7T9H - chains A and B; structure by X-ray diffraction, 2.53 A resolution.

Chain A (and B):
Protein: Integrase
From: Human immunodeficiency virus 1
Notes: chain B of this document is another copy of the same molecule, construct and numbering; everything in this record applies to it too
UniProt: Q76353 (Q76353_9HIV1); residues 47-212 here = UniProt positions 47-212
Amino-acid sequence (166 residues; row label = number of the first residue in the row):
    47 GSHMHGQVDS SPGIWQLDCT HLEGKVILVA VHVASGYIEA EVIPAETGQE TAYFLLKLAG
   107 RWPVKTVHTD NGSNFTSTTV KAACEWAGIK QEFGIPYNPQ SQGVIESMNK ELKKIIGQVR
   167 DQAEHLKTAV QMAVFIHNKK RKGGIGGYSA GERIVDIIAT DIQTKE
Disordered / not traced: 47-52, 210-212 (chain B: 47-56, 142-148, 188-193, 209-212)
Construct notes: conflict Ser48 (Glu in Q76353), His49 (Ala in Q76353), Ser56 (Cys in Q76353), Glu131 (Trp in Q76353), Lys185 (Phe in Q76353)
Bound ions: Mg2+: Asp64, Asp116
Small-molecule neighbours:
  - Compound-15 (GE7; (2S)-tert-butoxy[2-methyl-4-(4-methylphenyl)quinolin-3-yl]acetic acid), molecule 1: Gln95, Ala98, Tyr99, Leu102, Thr124, Thr125, Ala128, Ala129, Trp132
  - Compound-15 (GE7), molecule 2: Gln168, Ala169, Glu170, His171, Thr174, Met178

How chain A and chain B interact:
Pairs across the interface - 44 pairs, chain A then chain B:
  Tyr83(A) with Arg107(B)
  Glu85(A) with Arg107(B), salt bridge
  Glu87(A) with Tyr99(B), hydrogen bond; Lys103(B), salt bridge
  Gln95(A) with His171(B)
  Tyr99(A) with Glu87(B), hydrogen bond; Lys173(B); Thr174(B); Gln177(B), hydrogen bond
  Leu102(A) with Thr174(B)
  Lys103(A) with Glu87(B), salt bridge; Gln177(B)
  Ala105(A) with Phe181(B); Lys185(B), hydrogen bond (backbone-side chain)
  Gly106(A) with Phe181(B); Asn184(B), hydrogen bond (backbone-side chain)
  Arg107(A) with Tyr83(B); Glu85(B), salt bridge; Arg107(B)
  Trp108(A) with Trp108(B), hydrophobic; Lys185(B), hydrogen bond (backbone-side chain)
  Trp132(A) with Met178(B), hydrophobic; Phe181(B), hydrophobic
  Ala133(A) with Phe181(B)
  His171(A) with Gln95(B)
  Lys173(A) with Tyr99(B)
  Thr174(A) with Tyr99(B)
  Gln177(A) with Tyr99(B), hydrogen bond; Lys103(B)
  Met178(A) with Trp132(B), hydrophobic
  Phe181(A) with Ala105(B); Gly106(B); Trp132(B), hydrophobic; Ala133(B)
  Asn184(A) with Gly106(B), hydrogen bond (side chain-backbone)
  Lys185(A) with Ala105(B), hydrogen bond (side chain-backbone); Trp108(B), hydrogen bond (side chain-backbone); Pro109(B)
  Val201(A) with Val201(B); Ile204(B), hydrophobic; Ala205(B)
  Ile204(A) with Val201(B), hydrophobic
  Ala205(A) with Val201(B); Ala205(B), hydrophobic
Also at the interface, not in a pair above, chain A (28 interface residues in all): Pro109, Ile182, Asp202, Gln209
Also at the interface, not in a pair above, chain B (28 interface residues in all): Leu102, Gln168, Ile182, Asp202

In short:
The chain A/chain B interface involves 28 residues from each chain, with 10 hydrogen bonds and 4 salt bridges.
Among the polar pairs are Glu85(A)-Arg107(B), Glu87(A)-Lys103(B) and Glu87(A)-Tyr99(B). Chain A binds
Compound-15. Asp64(A) and Asp116(A) form the Mg2+ site.
Chain A and chain B are both Integrase (Human immunodeficiency virus 1); the structure, HIV Integrase in
complex with Compound-15, was determined by X-ray diffraction, deposited together with 7T9O.
